8TYL - chains A and C of the 3 polymer chains in the assembly; structure by electron microscopy, 2.85 A resolution.

[Chain A (and C)]
Protein: Spike glycoprotein
Source organism: Severe acute respiratory syndrome coronavirus 2
Notes: chain C of this document is another copy of the same molecule, construct and numbering; everything in this record applies to it too
UniProtKB: P0DTC2 (SPIKE_SARS2); residues 14-1211 here = UniProt positions 14-1211
Amino-acid sequence (1243 residues; row label = number of the first residue in the row; numbers below 1 keep their minus sign (Met-4 is residue -4)):
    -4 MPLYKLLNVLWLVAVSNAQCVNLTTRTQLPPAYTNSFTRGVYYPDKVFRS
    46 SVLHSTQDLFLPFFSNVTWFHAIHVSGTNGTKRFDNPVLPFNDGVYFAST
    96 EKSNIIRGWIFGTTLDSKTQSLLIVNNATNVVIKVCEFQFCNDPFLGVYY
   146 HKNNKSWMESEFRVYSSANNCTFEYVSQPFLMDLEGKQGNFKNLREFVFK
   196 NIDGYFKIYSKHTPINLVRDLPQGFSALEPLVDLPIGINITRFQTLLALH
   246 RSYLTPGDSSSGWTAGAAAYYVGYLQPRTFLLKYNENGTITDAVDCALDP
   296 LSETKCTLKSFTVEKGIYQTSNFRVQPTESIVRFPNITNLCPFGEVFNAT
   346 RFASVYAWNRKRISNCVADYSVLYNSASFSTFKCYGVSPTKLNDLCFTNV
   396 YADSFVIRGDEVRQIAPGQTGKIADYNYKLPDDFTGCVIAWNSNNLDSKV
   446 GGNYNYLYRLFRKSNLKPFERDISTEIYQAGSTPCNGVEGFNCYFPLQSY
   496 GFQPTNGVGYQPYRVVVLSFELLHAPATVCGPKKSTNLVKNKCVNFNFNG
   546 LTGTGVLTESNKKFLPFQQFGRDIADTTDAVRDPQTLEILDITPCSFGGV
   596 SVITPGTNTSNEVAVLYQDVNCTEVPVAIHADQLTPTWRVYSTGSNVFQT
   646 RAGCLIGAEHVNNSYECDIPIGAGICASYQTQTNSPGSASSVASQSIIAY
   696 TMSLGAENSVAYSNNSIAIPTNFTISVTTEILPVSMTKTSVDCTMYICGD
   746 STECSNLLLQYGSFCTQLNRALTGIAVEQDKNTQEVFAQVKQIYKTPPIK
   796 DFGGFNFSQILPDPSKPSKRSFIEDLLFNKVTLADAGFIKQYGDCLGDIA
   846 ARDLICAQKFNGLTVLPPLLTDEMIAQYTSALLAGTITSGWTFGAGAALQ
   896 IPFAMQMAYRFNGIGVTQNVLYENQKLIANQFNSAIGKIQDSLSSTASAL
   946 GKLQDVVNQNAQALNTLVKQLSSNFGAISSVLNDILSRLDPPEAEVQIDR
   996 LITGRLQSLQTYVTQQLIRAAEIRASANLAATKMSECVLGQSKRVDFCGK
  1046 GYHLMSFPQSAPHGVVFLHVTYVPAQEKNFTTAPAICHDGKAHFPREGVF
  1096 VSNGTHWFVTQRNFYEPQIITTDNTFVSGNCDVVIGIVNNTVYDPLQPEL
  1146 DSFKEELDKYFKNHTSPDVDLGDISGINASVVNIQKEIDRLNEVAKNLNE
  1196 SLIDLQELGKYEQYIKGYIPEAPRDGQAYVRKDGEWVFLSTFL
Disordered / not traced: -4 to 26, 67-83, 96-101, 109-115, 131-165, 173-186, 243-262, 443-451, 471-502, 677-689, 812, 828-853, 1141-1238 (chain C: -4 to 26, 67-80, 131-164, 173-185, 211-215, 243-263, 445-460, 467-490, 622-635, 677-689, 812, 828-853, 1141-1238)
Sequence notes: initiating methionine (-4); expression tag (-3 to 13, 1212-1238); conflict Glu607 (Gln in P0DTC2), Gly682 (Arg in P0DTC2), Ser683 (Arg in P0DTC2), Ser685 (Arg in P0DTC2), Pro986 (Lys in P0DTC2), Pro987 (Val in P0DTC2)
Cystine bridges: Cys291-Cys301, Cys336-Cys361, Cys379-Cys432, Cys391-Cys525, Cys538-Cys590, Cys617-Cys649, Cys662-Cys671, Cys738-Cys760, Cys743-Cys749, Cys1032-Cys1043, Cys1082-Cys1126
Covalently attached groups: N-acetylglucosamine (NAG) linked to Asn61, Asn122, Asn282, Asn331, Asn343, Asn603, Asn616, Asn657, Asn709, Asn717, Asn801, Asn1074
Curated features (UniProtKB/Swiss-Prot):
  - region: Asn280 to Cys301 (Putative superantigen), Arg403 to Asp405 (Integrin-binding motif), Asn448 to Phe456 (Immunodominant HLA epitope recognized by the CD8+), Pro681, Ala684 (Putative superantigen), Ser816 to Tyr837 (Fusion peptide 1), Lys835 to Phe855 (Fusion peptide 2), Asp1163 to Glu1202 (Heptad repeat 2)
  - site: Arg815, Ser816 (Cleavage)
  - glycosylation: Asn17 (N-linked (GlcNAc...) (complex) asparagine), Asn61 (N-linked (GlcNAc...) (hybrid) asparagine), Asn74 (N-linked (GlcNAc...) (complex) asparagine), Asn122 (N-linked (GlcNAc...) (hybrid) asparagine), Asn149 (N-linked (GlcNAc...) (complex) asparagine), Asn165 (N-linked (GlcNAc...) (complex) asparagine), Asn234 (N-linked (GlcNAc...) (high mannose) asparagine), Asn282 (N-linked (GlcNAc...) (complex) asparagine), Thr323 (O-linked (GalNAc) threonine), Ser325 (O-linked (HexNAc...) serine), Asn331 (N-linked (GlcNAc...) (complex) asparagine), Asn343 (N-linked (GlcNAc...) (complex) asparagine), Asn603 (N-linked (GlcNAc...) (hybrid) asparagine), Asn616 (N-linked (GlcNAc...) (complex) asparagine), Asn657 (N-linked (GlcNAc...) (complex) asparagine), Thr676 (O-linked (GlcNAc...) threonine), Thr678 (O-linked (GlcNAc...) threonine), Asn709 (N-linked (GlcNAc...) (high mannose) asparagine), Asn717 (N-linked (GlcNAc...) (hybrid) asparagine), Asn801 (N-linked (GlcNAc...) (hybrid) asparagine) and 6 more in UniProt
  - natural variant: Leu18 (L18F: In strain: Beta/B.1.351, Gamma/P.1 and 1 more), Thr19 (T19I: In strain: Omicron/BQ.1.1, Omicron/XBB.1.5 and 1 more; T19R: In strain: Delta/B.1.617.2, Omicron/BA.2 and 4 more), Thr20 (T20N: In strain: Gamma/P.1), Leu24 to Ala27 (sequence variant, change not given here; In strain: Omicron/BA.2, Omicron/BA.2.12.1 and 6 more), Pro26 (P26S: In strain: Gamma/P.1), Gln52 (Q52H: In strain: Omicron/EG.5.1), Ala67 (A67V: In strain: Eta/B.1.525, Omicron/BA.1), His69 to Val70 (deletion: In strain: Alpha/B.1.1.7, Eta/B.1.525 and 5 more), Gly75 (G75V: In strain: Lambda/C.37), Thr76 (T76I: In strain: Lambda/C.37), Asp80 (D80A: In strain: Beta/B.1.351), Val83 (V83A: In strain: Omicron/XBB.1.5, Omicron/EG.5.1), 80 further natural variant entries in UniProt
  - mutagenesis: His69 to Val70 (Increased incorporation of cleaved spike into virions), Asn121 (N121Q: Partial loss of biliverdin affinity), Arg190 (R190K: Partial loss of biliverdin affinity), Asn234 (N234Q: Increased resistance to neutralizing antibodies), Asn331 (N331Q: Reduced viral infectivity), Asn343 (N343Q: Reduced viral infectivity), Leu452 (L452R: Increased resistance to neutralizing antibodies. Decreases HLA binding to NF9 epitope. Increased binding affinity to human ACE2), Tyr453 (Y453F: Decreased HLA binding to NF9 epitope. Increased binding affinity to human ACE2), Ala475 (A475V: Increased resistance to neutralizing antibodies), Val483 (V483A: Increased resistance to neutralizing antibodies), Glu484 (E484D: Increased replication in human TMEM106B overexpressing cells), Phe490 (F490L: Increased resistance to neutralizing antibodies and human covalescent sera neutralization), 12 further mutagenesis entries in UniProt
What the authors report for this chain:
  - self-association interface (contacts with another copy of this molecule); pairs are residue here / residue on that copy: Asp614-Lys854 (salt bridge)
  - conformationally variable residues (order/disorder transition): Leu1141 to Ser1147

[How chain A and chain C interact]
Pairs across the interface (137):
  Lys41(A) with Pro521(C); Phe562(C); Gln563(C); Gln564(C); Phe565(C)
  Val42(A) with Gln563(C); Phe565(C); Gly566(C); Arg567(C)
  Phe43(A) with Lys557(C); Lys558(C); Phe559(C), hydrophobic; Gln563(C); Phe565(C), hydrogen bond (backbone-backbone); Gly566(C); Arg567(C)
  Tyr200(A) with Asn394(C), hydrogen bond; Tyr396(C)
  Glu224(A) with Phe562(C)
  Pro225(A) with Phe562(C)
  Pro230(A) with Arg357(C)
  Tyr369(A) with Thr415(C)
  Gly413(A) with Pro987(C)
  Asp737(A) with Asn317(C)
  Met740(A) with Arg319(C); Phe592(C), hydrophobic
  Asp745(A) with Arg319(C)
  Gln755(A) with Ser968(C); Asn969(C); Phe970(C), hydrogen bond (backbone-backbone); Gly971(C), hydrogen bond (side chain-backbone); Ala972(C)
  Tyr756(A) with Gln965(C); Phe970(C); Arg995(C)
  Gly757(A) with Gln965(C); Ser968(C)
  Ser758(A) with Gln965(C), hydrogen bond (backbone-side chain)
  Phe759(A) with Gln965(C); Gln1002(C)
  Gln762(A) with Thr1006(C)
  Arg765(A) with Gln957(C)
  Gln787(A) with Ala701(C); Asn703(C), hydrogen bond
  Ile788(A) with Ala701(C), hydrogen bond (backbone-backbone); Glu702(C); Asn703(C), hydrogen bond (backbone-backbone)
  Tyr789(A) with Asn703(C); Val705(C), hydrophobic
  Lys790(A) with Glu702(C), salt bridge; Asn703(C), hydrogen bond (backbone-backbone)
  Pro792(A) with Tyr707(C), hydrophobic
  Asp796(A) with Tyr707(C), hydrogen bond (backbone-side chain)
  Phe797(A) with Tyr707(C)
  Lys854(A) with Phe592(C); Asp614(C), salt bridge
  Phe855(A) with Pro589(C), hydrophobic; Phe592(C), hydrophobic
  Asn856(A) with Ala570(C)
  Thr859(A) with Asp614(C)
  Pro862(A) with Ala647(C), hydrophobic
  Pro863(A) with Ala668(C), hydrogen bond (backbone-backbone)
  Leu864(A) with Pro665(C), hydrophobic; Ala668(C); Gly669(C), hydrogen bond (backbone-backbone); Met697(C), hydrophobic
  Leu865(A) with Met697(C), hydrophobic
  Thr866(A) with Ala668(C); Gly669(C)
  Met869(A) with Gly669(C); Met697(C), hydrophobic; Leu699(C)
  Gln872(A) with Leu699(C)
  Tyr873(A) with Leu699(C)
  Thr883(A) with Val705(C); Tyr707(C)
  Ala890(A) with Gly1046(C); Tyr1047(C)
  Ala892(A) with Glu1072(C)
  Leu894(A) with Ala713(C); Pro715(C); Glu1072(C)
  Gln895(A) with Val705(C); Ala706(C); Ser711(C); Ile712(C); Ala713(C), hydrogen bond (backbone-backbone); Asn1074(C), hydrogen bond
  Ile896(A) with Tyr707(C)
  Pro897(A) with Tyr707(C), hydrophobic; Ser708(C); Asn709(C); Ser711(C)
  Phe898(A) with Tyr707(C), hydrogen bond (backbone-side chain)
  Met900(A) with Thr1077(C), hydrogen bond; Ala1078(C); Pro1079(C)
  Tyr904(A) with Val1094(C); Arg1107(C), hydrogen bond
  Thr912(A) with Phe1121(C)
  Gln913(A) with Phe1089(C); Pro1090(C), hydrogen bond (side chain-backbone)
  Asn914(A) with Phe1089(C); Ser1123(C), hydrogen bond
  Tyr917(A) with Pro1079(C); Phe1089(C), hydrophobic; Val1128(C); Val1129(C)
  Glu918(A) with Ser1123(C); Val1128(C)
  Gln920(A) with Ile1130(C)
  Lys964(A) with Ile569(C)
  Ser967(A) with Ile569(C), hydrogen bond (side chain-backbone); Ala570(C); Asp571(C)
  Ser975(A) with Asp571(C)
  Asn978(A) with Thr547(C)
  Leu981(A) with Lys386(C), hydrogen bond (backbone-side chain)
  Ser982(A) with Lys386(C); Leu390(C)
  Arg983(A) with Gly381(C), hydrogen bond (side chain-backbone); Val382(C); Ser383(C), hydrogen bond (backbone-backbone); Leu390(C)
  Leu984(A) with Tyr380(C); Lys386(C), hydrogen bond (backbone-side chain)
  Asp985(A) with Ser383(C), hydrogen bond
  Asp994(A) with Arg995(C), salt bridge
  Gln1005(A) with Gln1002(C), hydrogen bond; Thr1006(C)
  Thr1009(A) with Thr1009(C)
  Leu1012(A) with Ile1013(C), hydrophobic
  Arg1019(A) with Glu1017(C)
  Ser1030(A) with Val1040(C)
  Glu1031(A) with Arg1039(C), salt bridge
  Leu1034(A) with Asp1041(C)
  Arg1039(A) with Arg1039(C)
Also at the interface, not in a pair above, chain A (90 interface residues in all): Tyr38, Asp40, Asp198, Asn282, Gln784, Lys786, Gly857, Val860, Leu861, Trp886, Gly889, Ala893, Asn907, Val963, Leu966, Val976, Leu1001, Gly1035
Also at the interface, not in a pair above, chain C (96 interface residues in all): Thr385, Thr430, Gly548, Leu560, Gln613, Arg646, Ile666, Gly667, Thr696, Gly700, Ser704, Asn710, Thr961, Ser1003, Gly1093, Gly1124

[Overview]
90 residues of chain A face 96 of chain C across their interface; the contacts include 26 hydrogen bonds and 4
salt bridges. Polar pairs include Lys790(A)-Glu702(C), Lys854(A)-Asp614(C) and Asp994(A)-Arg995(C).
N-acetylglucosamine is covalently linked to Asn61(A), Asn122(A), Asn282(A), Asn331(A), Asn343(A) and Asn603(A)
and 6 more. From the paper: conformational variability at Leu1141(A); a self-association interface involving
Asp614(A).
Both chains are Spike glycoprotein (Severe acute respiratory syndrome coronavirus 2). Entry 8TYL (Structural
and biochemical rationale for Beta variant protein booster vaccine broad cross-neutralization of SARS-CoV-2)
was determined by electron microscopy together with 8TYO from the same study.
